7OT1 - chains A and B; structure by X-ray diffraction, 2.71 A resolution.

Chain A (and B):
Molecule: Bifunctional glutamate/proline--tRNA ligase
Source organism: Homo sapiens
Notes: EC 6.1.1.17, 6.1.1.15; fragment: Prolyl-tRNA synthetase; chain B of this document is another copy of the same molecule, construct and numbering; everything in this record applies to it too
UniProtKB: P07814 (SYEP_HUMAN); residue numbers follow UniProt; this construct covers 1001-1512
Sequence (512 residues; numbered 1001 to 1512; the number before each row is that of its first residue):
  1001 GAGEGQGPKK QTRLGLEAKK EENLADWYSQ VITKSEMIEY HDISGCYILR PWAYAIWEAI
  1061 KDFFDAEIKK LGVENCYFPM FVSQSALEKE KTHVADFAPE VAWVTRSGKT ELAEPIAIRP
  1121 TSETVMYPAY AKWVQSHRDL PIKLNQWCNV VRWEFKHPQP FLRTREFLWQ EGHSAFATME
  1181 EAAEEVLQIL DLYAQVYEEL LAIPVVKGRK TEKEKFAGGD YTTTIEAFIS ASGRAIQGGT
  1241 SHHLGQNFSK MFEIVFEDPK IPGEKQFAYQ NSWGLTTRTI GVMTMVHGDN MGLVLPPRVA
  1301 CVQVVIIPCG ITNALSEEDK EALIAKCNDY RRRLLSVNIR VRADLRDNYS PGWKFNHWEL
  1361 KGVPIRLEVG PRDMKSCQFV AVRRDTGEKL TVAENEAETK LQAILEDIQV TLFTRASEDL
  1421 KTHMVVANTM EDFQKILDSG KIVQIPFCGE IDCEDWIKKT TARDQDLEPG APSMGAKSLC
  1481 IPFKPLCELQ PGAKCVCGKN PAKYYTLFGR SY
Unresolved in the structure: 1001-1015, 1313-1317, 1463-1473 (chain B: 1001-1014, 1312-1314, 1464-1473)
Ion coordination: Sr2+ site 1: Asp-1220 (shared with Glu-1264(B), Gln-1266(B) of chain B); Sr2+ site 2: Glu-1264, Gln-1266 (shared with Asp-1220(B) of chain B); Sr2+ site 3: Glu-1264 (shared with Asp-1220(B) of chain B); Zn2+: Cys-1448, Cys-1453, Cys-1495, Cys-1497
Ligand contacts:
  - L-proline (1AI; N-[(2-methylphenyl)methyl]-3-[(2-methylphenyl)methylamino]pyrazine-2-carboxamide): Arg-1152, Glu-1154, Lys-1156, His-1157, Pro-1158, Phe-1161, Leu-1162, Arg-1163, Thr-1164, Arg-1165, Phe-1167, Trp-1169, Gln-1237, Gly-1238, Gly-1239, Thr-1240, Gly-1274, Leu-1275, Thr-1276, Arg-1278
  - proline (PRO): Thr-1121, Glu-1123, Arg-1152, Trp-1169, Glu-1171, His-1173, Phe-1216, Thr-1240, His-1242, Ser-1272, Trp-1273, Gly-1274

Interface between chain A and chain B:
Contacting residue pairs (107; chain A residue first):
  Glu-1039(A) with Trp-1133(B), hydrogen bond
  Tyr-1040(A) with Lys-1132(B), hydrogen bond (backbone-side chain)
  His-1041(A) with Pro-1079(B); Phe-1081(B), hydrogen bond (side chain-backbone); Val-1125(B)
  Asp-1042(A) with Ser-1083(B), hydrogen bond
  Ile-1043(A) with Phe-1081(B); Val-1082(B); Ser-1083(B)
  Cys-1046(A) with Pro-1079(B), hydrophobic; Phe-1081(B), hydrophobic
  Tyr-1047(A) with Pro-1079(B)
  Ile-1048(A) with Tyr-1077(B); Phe-1078(B), hydrophobic; Pro-1079(B); Ala-1129(B), hydrophobic
  Leu-1049(A) with Cys-1076(B); Tyr-1077(B), hydrogen bond (backbone-backbone)
  Arg-1050(A) with Trp-1133(B)
  Pro-1051(A) with Glu-1074(B); Asn-1075(B); Cys-1076(B); Leu-1144(B), hydrophobic
  Tyr-1054(A) with Asn-1075(B); Cys-1076(B); Tyr-1077(B), hydrophobic
  Glu-1074(A) with Pro-1051(B)
  Asn-1075(A) with Pro-1051(B); Tyr-1054(B)
  Cys-1076(A) with Leu-1049(B); Pro-1051(B); Tyr-1054(B)
  Tyr-1077(A) with Ile-1048(B); Leu-1049(B), hydrogen bond (backbone-backbone); Asn-1149(B), hydrogen bond; Glu-1166(B), hydrogen bond; Leu-1168(B)
  Phe-1078(A) with Ile-1048(B), hydrophobic
  Pro-1079(A) with His-1041(B); Tyr-1047(B); Ile-1048(B); Glu-1166(B)
  Met-1080(A) with Met-1080(B), hydrophobic; Asn-1149(B); Val-1151(B), hydrophobic; Glu-1166(B)
  Phe-1081(A) with His-1041(B), hydrogen bond (backbone-side chain); Ile-1043(B), hydrophobic; Ile-1118(B), hydrophobic; Val-1151(B), hydrophobic; Trp-1153(B), hydrophobic
  Val-1082(A) with Ile-1043(B)
  Ser-1083(A) with Asp-1042(B); Ile-1043(B)
  Ala-1098(A) with Gly-1108(B)
  Pro-1099(A) with Ser-1107(B)
  Val-1101(A) with Ser-1107(B); Gly-1108(B), hydrogen bond (backbone-backbone)
  Ala-1102(A) with Val-1104(B), hydrophobic; Arg-1106(B)
  Trp-1103(A) with Val-1104(B); Thr-1105(B), hydrogen bond (backbone-backbone); Arg-1106(B), hydrogen bond (backbone-backbone); Gly-1108(B), hydrogen bond (side chain-backbone)
  Val-1104(A) with Ala-1102(B), hydrophobic; Trp-1103(B); Val-1104(B), hydrophobic; Ile-1118(B), hydrophobic
  Thr-1105(A) with Trp-1103(B), hydrogen bond (backbone-backbone); Thr-1105(B), hydrogen bond
  Arg-1106(A) with Val-1101(B); Ala-1102(B); Trp-1103(B), hydrogen bond (backbone-backbone); Thr-1105(B)
  Ser-1107(A) with Pro-1099(B); Val-1101(B); Trp-1153(B); Phe-1155(B)
  Gly-1108(A) with Ala-1098(B); Val-1101(B), hydrogen bond (backbone-backbone); Trp-1103(B)
  Leu-1112(A) with Trp-1153(B); Phe-1155(B), hydrophobic
  Pro-1115(A) with Arg-1106(B)
  Ile-1116(A) with Ile-1043(B), hydrophobic
  Ile-1118(A) with Val-1104(B), hydrophobic; Ile-1118(B), hydrophobic
  Val-1125(A) with His-1041(B)
  Ala-1129(A) with Ile-1048(B), hydrophobic
  Trp-1133(A) with Glu-1039(B), hydrogen bond; Arg-1050(B)
  Arg-1138(A) with Tyr-1349(B), hydrogen bond (backbone-side chain)
  Leu-1144(A) with Pro-1051(B), hydrophobic
  Asn-1149(A) with Tyr-1077(B), hydrogen bond; Met-1080(B), hydrogen bond; Asn-1149(B)
  Val-1151(A) with Phe-1081(B), hydrophobic
  Trp-1153(A) with Ser-1107(B); Ile-1116(B), hydrophobic
  Glu-1166(A) with Tyr-1077(B), hydrogen bond; Pro-1079(B); Met-1080(B), hydrogen bond (side chain-backbone); Phe-1081(B)
  Leu-1168(A) with Tyr-1077(B)
  Arg-1346(A) with Arg-1138(B)
  Asn-1348(A) with Arg-1138(B)
  Tyr-1349(A) with Arg-1138(B)
Interface residues without a listed pair, chain A (53 interface residues in all): Glu-1058, Thr-1110, Arg-1119, Asp-1139
Interface residues without a listed pair, chain B (48 interface residues in all): Cys-1046, Leu-1112, Pro-1115

Overview:
Chain A and chain B form an interface of 53 and 48 residues respectively, with 23 hydrogen bonds. Polar
contacts include Glu-1039(A)/Trp-1133(B), Tyr-1040(A)/Lys-1132(B) and His-1041(A)/Phe-1081(B). Chain A binds
proline and L-proline. Glu-1264(A) and Gln-1266(A) form the Sr2+ site 2.
Both chains are Bifunctional glutamate/proline--tRNA ligase (Homo sapiens). Entry 7OT1 (Human Prolyl-tRNA
Synthetase in Complex with L-proline and Compound 3c) was determined by X-ray diffraction, deposited together
with 7OSY, 7OSZ, 7OT0, 7OT2 and 7OT3.
